PDB entry 2MTA | X-ray diffraction, 2.40 A resolution | chains L and A of the 4 polymer chains in the assembly

# Chain L
Molecule: Methylamine dehydrogenase (light subunit)
From: Paracoccus denitrificans
Notes: EC 1.4.99.3
Reference sequence: P22619 (DHML_PARDE); residues 7-131 here correspond to UniProt positions 64-188 (UniProt number = residue number + 57)
Sequence (125 residues; row label = number of the first residue in the row):
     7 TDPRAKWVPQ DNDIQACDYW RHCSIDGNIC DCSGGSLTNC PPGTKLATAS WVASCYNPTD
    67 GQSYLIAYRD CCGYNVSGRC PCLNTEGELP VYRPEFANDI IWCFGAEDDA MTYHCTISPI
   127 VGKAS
Disulfide bonds: Cys23-Cys88, Cys29-Cys61, Cys36-Cys121, Cys38-Cys86, Cys46-Cys77, Cys78-Cys109
Covalent attachments: covalent link Trp57-Trp108
Modified residues: Trp57 (2-amino-3-(6,7-dioxo-6,7-dihydro-1H-indol-3-yl)-propionic acid; TRQ)
Differences from the reference sequence: conflict Trp57 (Trp114 in P22619)
UniProt features mapped onto this chain:
  - modified residue: Trp57 (Tryptophylquinone)
  - cross-link: Trp57 to Trp108 (Tryptophan tryptophylquinone (Trp-Trp))

# Chain A
Molecule: Amicyanin
From: Paracoccus denitrificans
Reference sequence: P22364 (AMCY_PARDE); residues 1-105 here correspond to UniProt positions 27-131 (UniProt number = residue number + 26)
Sequence (105 residues; row label = number of the first residue in the row):
     1 DKATIPSESP FAAAEVADGA IVVDIAKMKY ETPELHVKVG DTVTWINREA MPHNVHFVAG
    61 VLGEAALKGP MMKKEQAYSL TFTEAGTYDY HCTPHPFMRG KVVVE
Bound ions: Cu ion: His53, Cys92, His95
UniProt features mapped onto this chain:
  - binding site (Cu cation): His53, Cys92, His95, Met98

# How chain L and chain A interact
Pairs across the interface - 13 pairs, chain L then chain A:
  Thr54(L) - Met71(A)
  Ser56(L) - Pro94(A)
  Val58(L) - Met51(A)  hydrophobic
  Leu71(L) - Ala50(A)
  Leu71(L) - Met51(A)
  Pro100(L) - Phe97(A)  hydrophobic
  Glu101(L) - Met51(A)
  Glu101(L) - His95(A)
  Glu101(L) - Phe97(A)
  Phe102(L) - Met51(A)  hydrophobic
  Trp108(L) - Pro94(A)
  Val127(L) - Pro52(A)  hydrophobic
  Val127(L) - Lys73(A)
Also at the interface, not in a pair above, chain L (13 interface residues in all): Ala55, Phe110, Asp115, Lys129
Also at the interface, not in a pair above, chain A (11 interface residues in all): Met28, Lys68, Thr93

# Overview
13 residues of chain L face 11 of chain A across their interface. His53(A), Cys92(A) and His95(A) form the Cu
ion site. Curated annotation (UniProt) lists 4 Cu cation-binding residues on chain A.
Chain L is Methylamine dehydrogenase (light subunit) and chain A is Amicyanin, both from Paracoccus
denitrificans; the structure, Crystal structure of a ternary electron transfer complex between methylamine
dehydrogenase, amicyanin and a C-type cytochrome, was determined by X-ray diffraction.
